Entry 1N8N (X-ray diffraction, 1.69 A resolution); this record covers chain A.

[Chain A]
Name: Class B acid phosphatase
From: Escherichia coli
Notes: EC 3.1.3.2
UniProtKB: P32697 (APHA_ECOLI); residues 1-212 here correspond to UniProt positions 26-237 (UniProt number = residue number + 25)
Sequence (212 residues; row label = number of the first residue in the row):
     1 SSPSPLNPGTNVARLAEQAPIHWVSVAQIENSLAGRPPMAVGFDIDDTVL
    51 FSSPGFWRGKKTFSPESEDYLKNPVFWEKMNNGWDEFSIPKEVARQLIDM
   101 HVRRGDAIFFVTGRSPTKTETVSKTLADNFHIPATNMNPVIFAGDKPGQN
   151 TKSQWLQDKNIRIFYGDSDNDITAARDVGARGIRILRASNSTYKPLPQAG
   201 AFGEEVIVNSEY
Unresolved in the structure: 1-3
Bound ions: gold 3+ ion: Asp44, Asp46, Asp167

[Summary]
Asp44, Asp46 and Asp167 form the gold 3+ ion site.
Chain A is Class B acid phosphatase (Escherichia coli); the structure, Crystal structure of the Au3+ complex
of AphA class B acid phosphatase/phosphotransferase from E. coli at ..., was determined by X-ray diffraction,
deposited together with 1N9K.
